PDB entry 3A5C | X-ray diffraction, 4.51 A resolution (low resolution: residue-level contacts below are approximate; hydrogen-bond / salt-bridge calls are withheld) | chains C and F of the 8 polymer chains in the assembly

== Chain C ==
Molecule: V-type ATP synthase alpha chain
Organism: Thermus thermophilus
Notes: EC 3.6.3.14
UniProt: Q56403 (VATA_THET8); residues 1-578 here = UniProt positions 1-578
Amino-acid sequence (578 residues; row label = number of the first residue in the row):
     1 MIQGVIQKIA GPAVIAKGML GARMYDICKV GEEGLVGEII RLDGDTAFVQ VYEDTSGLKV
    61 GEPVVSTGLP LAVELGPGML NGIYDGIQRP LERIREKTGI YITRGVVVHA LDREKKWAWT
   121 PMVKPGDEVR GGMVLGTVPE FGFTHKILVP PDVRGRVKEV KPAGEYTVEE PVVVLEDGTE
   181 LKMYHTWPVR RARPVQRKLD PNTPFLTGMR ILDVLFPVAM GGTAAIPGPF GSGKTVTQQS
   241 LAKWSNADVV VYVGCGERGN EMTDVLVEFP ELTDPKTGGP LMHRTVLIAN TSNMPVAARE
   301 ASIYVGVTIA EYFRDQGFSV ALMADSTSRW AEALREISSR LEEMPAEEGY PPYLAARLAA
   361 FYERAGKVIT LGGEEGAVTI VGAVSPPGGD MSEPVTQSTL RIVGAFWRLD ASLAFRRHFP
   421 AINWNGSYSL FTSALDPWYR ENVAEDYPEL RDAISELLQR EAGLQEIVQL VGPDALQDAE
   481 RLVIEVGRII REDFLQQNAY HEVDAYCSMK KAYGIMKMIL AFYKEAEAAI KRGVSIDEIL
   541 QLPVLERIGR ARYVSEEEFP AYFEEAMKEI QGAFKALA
Unresolved in the structure: 92-107, 578
Small-molecule neighbours: ADP (adenosine-5'-diphosphate): Pro229, Phe230, Gly231, Ser232, Gly233, Lys234, Thr235, Val236

== Chain F ==
Molecule: V-type ATP synthase beta chain
Organism: Thermus thermophilus
Notes: EC 3.6.3.14
UniProt: Q56404 (VATB_THET8); residue numbers follow UniProt; this construct covers 1-478
Amino-acid sequence (478 residues; numbered 1 to 478; the number before each row is that of its first residue):
     1 MDLLKKEYTG ITYISGPLLF VENAKDLAYG AIVDIKDGTG RVRGGQVIEV SEEYAVIQVF
    61 EETTGLDLAT TSVSLVEDVA RLGVSKEMLG RRFNGIGKPI DGLPPITPEK RLPITGLPLN
   121 PVARRKPEQF IQTGISTIDV MNTLVRGQKL PIFSGSGLPA NEIAAQIARQ ATVRPDLSGE
   181 GEKEEPFAVV FAAMGITQRE LSYFIQEFER TGALSRSVLF LNKADDPTIE RILTPRMALT
   241 VAEYLAFEHD YHVLVILTDM TNYCEALREI GAAREEIPGR RGYPGYMYTD LATIYERAGV
   301 VEGKKGSVTQ IPILSMPDDD RTHPIPDLTG YITEGQIQLS RELHRKGIYP PIDPLPSLSR
   361 LMNNGVGKGK TREDHKQVSD QLYSAYANGV DIRKLVAIIG EDALTENDRR YLQFADAFER
   421 FFINQGQQNR SIEESLQIAW ALLSMLPQGE LKRISKDHIG KYYGQKLEEI WGAPQALD
Unresolved in the structure: 1-6, 176-182, 464-478
What the authors report for this chain:
  - catalytic residues: Arg360 (by similarity / conservation)

== Interface between chain C and chain F ==
Residue-residue contacts (20):
  Gly21(C) - Leu68(F)
  Met24(C) - Leu66(F)
  Tyr25(C) - Thr64(F)
  Tyr25(C) - Gly65(F)
  Tyr25(C) - Leu66(F)
  Leu42(C) - Ile14(F)
  Leu42(C) - Asp67(F)
  Asp43(C) - Ala69(F)
  Gly44(C) - Thr12(F)
  Gly44(C) - Ala69(F)
  Met344(C) - Ala272(F)
  Met344(C) - Ala273(F)
  Pro352(C) - Glu265(F)
  Pro352(C) - Arg268(F)
  Pro352(C) - Glu269(F)
  Pro352(C) - Ile270(F)
  Tyr353(C) - Glu269(F)
  Ala356(C) - Ala224(F)
  Ala359(C) - Ala224(F)
  Ala360(C) - Asp225(F)
Other interface residues (no listed pair), chain C (19 interface residues in all): Arg23, Arg41, Pro345, Ala346, Glu347, Glu363, Leu470
Other interface residues (no listed pair), chain F (21 interface residues in all): Tyr13, Gln198, Arg281, Gly282, Ala397

== Summary ==
19 residues of chain C face 21 of chain F across their interface. Bound to chain C: ADP. From the paper: the
catalytic residue Arg360(F).
Chain C is V-type ATP synthase alpha chain and chain F is V-type ATP synthase beta chain, both from Thermus
thermophilus; the structure, Inter-subunit interaction and quaternary rearrangement defined by the central
stalk of prokaryotic V1-ATPase, was determined by X-ray diffraction together with 3A5D from the same study.
